PDB entry 3D9P | X-ray diffraction, 2.10 A resolution | chains B and Z

[Chain B]
Name: RNA-binding protein 16
Source organism: Homo sapiens
Notes: fragment: ctd interacting domain of scaf8
UniProtKB: Q9UPN6 (RBM16_HUMAN); residue numbers follow UniProt; this construct covers 1-136
Chain sequence (145 residues; row label = number of the first residue in the row):
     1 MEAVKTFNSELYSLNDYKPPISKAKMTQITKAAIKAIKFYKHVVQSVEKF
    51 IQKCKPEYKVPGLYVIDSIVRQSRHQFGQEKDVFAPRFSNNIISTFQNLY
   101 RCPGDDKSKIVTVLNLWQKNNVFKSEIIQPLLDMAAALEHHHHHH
Disordered / not traced: 142-145
Differences from the reference sequence: engineered mutation Thr112 (Arg in Q9UPN6); expression tag (137-145)
Curated features (UniProtKB/Swiss-Prot):
  - modified residue: Thr6 (Phosphothreonine)
  - cross-link: Lys18 (Glycyl lysine isopeptide (Lys-Gly) (interchain with G-Cter in SUMO1))
Reported in the primary citation:
  - mutagenesis - R71A/Q72A: decreased binding to Ser(P)-2CTD
  - mutagenesis - R71A/Q72A: decreased binding to Ser(P)-5-CTD

[Chain Z]
Name: Ctd-peptide
Chain sequence (14 residues; numbered -6 to 7; the number before each row is that of its first residue; numbers below 1 keep their minus sign (Tyr-6 is residue -6)):
    -6 YSPTSPSYSPTSPS
Disordered / not traced: -6 to -2, 7
Modified positions: Ser-5, Ser-2, Ser2, Ser5 (phosphoserine; SEP)

[Interface between chain B and chain Z]
Residue-residue contacts - 21 pairs, chain B then chain Z:
  Pro20(B) - Ser0(Z)
  Ile21(B) - Ser0(Z)
  Ile21(B) - Tyr1(Z)  hydrogen bond (backbone-backbone)
  Ser22(B) - Pro-1(Z)
  Ser22(B) - Ser0(Z)
  Ser22(B) - Tyr1(Z)
  Lys23(B) - Pro-1(Z)  hydrogen bond (backbone-backbone)
  Lys23(B) - Ser0(Z)
  Lys23(B) - Tyr1(Z)
  Lys23(B) - Ser5(Z)
  Met26(B) - Tyr1(Z)  hydrophobic
  Tyr64(B) - Tyr1(Z)  hydrophobic
  Tyr64(B) - Pro3(Z)
  Asp67(B) - Tyr1(Z)  hydrogen bond
  Asp67(B) - Pro3(Z)
  Ser68(B) - Tyr1(Z)  hydrogen bond (backbone-side chain)
  Arg71(B) - Tyr1(Z)  hydrogen bond
  Arg71(B) - Pro3(Z)
  Arg71(B) - Ser5(Z)  hydrogen bond (side chain-backbone)
  Leu116(B) - Pro3(Z)  hydrophobic
  Leu116(B) - Thr4(Z)
Other interface residues (no listed pair), chain B (11 interface residues in all): Val113
Other interface residues (no listed pair), chain Z (8 interface residues in all): Ser2, Pro6
Interface features reported in the paper:
  - hot spots on chain B (mutagenesis) - R71A/Q72A: decreased binding to Ser(P)-2CTD

[Overview]
The interface between chain B and chain Z involves 11 residues on one side and 8 on the other; the contacts
include 6 hydrogen bonds. Among the polar pairs are Asp67(B)-Tyr1(Z), Ser68(B)-Tyr1(Z) and Arg71(B)-Tyr1(Z).
The paper reports that R71A/Q72A of chain B reduce binding to Ser(P)-2CTD; R71A/Q72A of chain B reduce binding
to Ser(P)-5-CTD.
Here chain B is RNA-binding protein 16 (Homo sapiens) and chain Z is Ctd-peptide. Entry 3D9P (Snapshots of the
RNA processing factor SCAF8 bound to different phosphorylated forms of the Carboxy-Terminal Domain ...) was
determined by X-ray diffraction (same publication as 3D9K, 3D9L, 3D9M, 3D9N and 3D9O).
